2FWO - chains A and B of the 3 polymer chains in the assembly; structure by X-ray diffraction, 2.60 A resolution.

# Chain A
Molecule: H-2 class I histocompatibility antigen, K-D alpha chain
Source organism: Mus musculus
Notes: fragment: Extracellular domains
UniProt: P01902 (HA1D_MOUSE); residues 1-283 here correspond to UniProt positions 22-304 (UniProt number = residue number + 21)
Amino-acid sequence (283 residues; each row starts with the number of its first residue):
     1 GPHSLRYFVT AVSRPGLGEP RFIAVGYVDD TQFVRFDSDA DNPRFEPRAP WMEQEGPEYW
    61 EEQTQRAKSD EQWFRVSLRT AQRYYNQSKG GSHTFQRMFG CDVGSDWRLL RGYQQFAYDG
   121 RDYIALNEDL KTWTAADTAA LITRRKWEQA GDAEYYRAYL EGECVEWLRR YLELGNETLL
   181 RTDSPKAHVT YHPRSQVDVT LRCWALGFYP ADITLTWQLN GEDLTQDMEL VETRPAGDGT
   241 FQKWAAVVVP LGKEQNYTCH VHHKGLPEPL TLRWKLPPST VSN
Unresolved in the structure: 276-283
Disulfide bonds: C101-C164, C203-C259
Curated features (UniProtKB/Swiss-Prot):
  - region: K275 to N283 (Connecting peptide)
  - glycosylation (N-linked (GlcNAc...) asparagine): N86, N176, N256

# Chain B
Molecule: Beta-2-microglobulin
Source organism: Mus musculus
UniProt: P01887 (B2MG_MOUSE); residues 1-99 here correspond to UniProt positions 21-119 (UniProt number = residue number + 20)
Amino-acid sequence (100 residues; row label = number of the first residue in the row; numbering starts at 0):
     0 MIQKTPQIQV YSRHPPENGK PNILNCYVTQ FHPPHIEIQM LKNGKKIPKV EMSDMSFSKD
    60 WSFYILAHTE FTPTETDTYA CRVKHDSMAE PKTVYWDRDM
Unresolved in the structure: 0
Differences from the reference sequence: initiating methionine (0)
Disulfide bonds: C25-C80

# Chain A / chain B interface
Residue-residue contacts (56; chain A residue first):
  F8(A) with F56(B), hydrophobic
  V9(A) with F56(B)
  T10(A) with F56(B); F62(B)
  V12(A) with P33(B), hydrophobic; H34(B)
  I23(A) with M54(B)
  V25(A) with D53(B); M54(B)
  Y27(A) with S55(B), hydrogen bond; Y63(B), hydrogen bond
  Q32(A) with D53(B), hydrogen bond
  R35(A) with D53(B), salt bridge
  R48(A) with D53(B), salt bridge
  S92(A) with H34(B), hydrogen bond
  T94(A) with P33(B); F62(B)
  Q96(A) with F56(B); W60(B), hydrogen bond (side chain-backbone); F62(B)
  R97(A) with F56(B)
  M98(A) with W60(B), hydrophobic
  Q115(A) with W60(B)
  F116(A) with W60(B)
  A117(A) with W60(B)
  D119(A) with I1(B), hydrogen bond (backbone-backbone); H31(B)
  G120(A) with H31(B), hydrogen bond (backbone-side chain)
  R121(A) with I1(B)
  D122(A) with W60(B), hydrogen bond
  H192(A) with D98(B)
  R202(A) with D98(B), hydrogen bond (side chain-backbone); M99(B)
  W204(A) with D98(B); M99(B)
  V231(A) with Q8(B)
  E232(A) with Q8(B); T28(B), hydrogen bond; Q29(B), hydrogen bond
  T233(A) with Y26(B)
  R234(A) with Q8(B); Y10(B); Y26(B); M99(B), hydrogen bond (side chain-backbone)
  P235(A) with Y10(B), hydrogen bond (backbone-side chain); Y26(B); L65(B), hydrophobic
  A236(A) with R12(B), hydrogen bond (backbone-side chain); N24(B), hydrogen bond (backbone-side chain)
  G237(A) with R12(B), hydrogen bond (backbone-side chain)
  D238(A) with R12(B); H13(B)
  Q242(A) with Y10(B); S11(B), hydrogen bond (side chain-backbone); R12(B), hydrogen bond (side chain-backbone)
  W244(A) with M99(B), hydrogen bond (side chain-backbone)
Interface residues without a listed pair, chain B (25 interface residues in all): K3, M51

# In short
The interface between chain A and chain B involves 35 residues on one side and 25 on the other, with 19
hydrogen bonds and 2 salt bridges. Polar contacts include R35(A)-D53(B), R48(A)-D53(B) and Y27(A)-S55(B).
Here chain A is H-2 class I histocompatibility antigen, K-D alpha chain and chain B is Beta-2-microglobulin,
both from Mus musculus. Entry 2FWO (MHC Class I H-2Kd heavy chain in complex with beta-2microglobulin and
peptide derived from influenza nucleoprotein) was determined by X-ray diffraction.
